PDB entry 8DZ7 | X-ray diffraction, 1.34 A resolution | chain A

Chain A:
Protein: Lysozyme C
Source organism: Gallus gallus
Notes: EC 3.2.1.17
UniProt: P00698 (LYSC_CHICK); residues 1-129 here correspond to UniProt positions 19-147 (UniProt number = residue number + 18)
Sequence (129 residues; numbered 1 to 129; the number before each row is that of its first residue):
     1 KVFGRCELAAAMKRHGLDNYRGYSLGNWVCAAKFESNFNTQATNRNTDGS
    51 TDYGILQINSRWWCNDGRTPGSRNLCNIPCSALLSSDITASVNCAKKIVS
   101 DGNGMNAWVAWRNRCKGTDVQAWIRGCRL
Cystine bridges: Cys6-Cys127, Cys30-Cys115, Cys64-Cys80, Cys76-Cys94
Bound ions: Na+: Ser60, Cys64
Curated features (UniProtKB/Swiss-Prot):
  - active site: Glu35, Asp52
  - binding site (substrate): Asp101

In short:
The Na+ site is built by Ser60 and Cys64. From UniProt: active-site residues Glu35 and Asp52 and
substrate-binding residue Asp101.
Chain A is Lysozyme C (Gallus gallus); the structure, Hen lysozyme in orthorhombic space group at ambient
temperature - diffuse scattering dataset, was determined by X-ray diffraction together with 8DYZ from the same
study.
